1F4K - chains E and A of the 4 polymer chains in the assembly; structure by X-ray diffraction, 2.50 A resolution.

Chain E:
Molecule: 21-nt DNA strand
Sequence (21 nucleotides; numbered 1 to 21; the number before each row is that of its first residue):
     1 CTATGAACAT TATGTTCATA G

Chain A:
Name: Replication termination protein
From: Bacillus subtilis
UniProt: P68732 (RTP_BACSU); numbering as in UniProt (aligned over 1-122)
Amino-acid sequence (122 residues; row label = number of the first residue in the row):
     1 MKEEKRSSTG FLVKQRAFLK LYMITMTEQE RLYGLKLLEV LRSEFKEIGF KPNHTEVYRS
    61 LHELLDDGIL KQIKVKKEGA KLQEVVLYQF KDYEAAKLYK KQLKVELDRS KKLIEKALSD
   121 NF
Unresolved in the structure: 1-7
Sequence notes: engineered mutation Ser110 (Cys in P68732)

How chain E and chain A interact:
Contacting residue pairs (20):
  DA3(E) - Leu35(A)  sugar contact
  DA3(E) - Tyr58(A)  sugar contact
  DA3(E) - Gln83(A)  hydrogen bond to the phosphate
  DA3(E) - Glu84(A)  sugar contact
  DA3(E) - Val85(A)  phosphate contact
  DT4(E) - Tyr33(A)  phosphate contact
  DT4(E) - Gly34(A)  phosphate contact
  DT4(E) - Leu35(A)  hydrogen bond to the phosphate
  DT4(E) - Tyr58(A)  hydrogen bond to the phosphate
  DT4(E) - Glu84(A)  sugar contact
  DT4(E) - Val85(A)  phosphate contact
  DT4(E) - Val86(A)  hydrogen bond to the phosphate
  DG5(E) - His54(A)  hydrogen bond to the base
  DG5(E) - Tyr58(A)  base contact
  DG5(E) - His62(A)  salt bridge to the phosphate
  DG5(E) - Gln72(A)  hydrogen bond to the phosphate
  DG5(E) - Lys74(A)  salt bridge to the phosphate
  DG5(E) - Tyr88(A)  phosphate contact
  DA6(E) - Thr55(A)  base contact
  DG14(E) - Thr9(A)  hydrogen bond to the phosphate
Interface residues without a listed pair, chain E (6 interface residues in all): DA7
Interface residues without a listed pair, chain A (16 interface residues in all): Ser8

Overview:
6 residues of chain E face 16 of chain A across their interface, with 7 hydrogen bonds and 2 salt bridges.
Polar pairs include DG5(E)-His54(A), DA3(E)-Gln83(A) and DT4(E)-Leu35(A).
Here chain E is a 21-nt DNA strand and chain A is Replication termination protein (Bacillus subtilis). Entry
1F4K (Crystal structure of the replication terminator protein/B-site DNA complex) was determined by X-ray
diffraction.
